PDB entry 3AGZ | X-ray diffraction, 2.51 A resolution | chains A and B of the 6 polymer chains in the assembly

== Chain A (and B) ==
Name: DnaJ homolog subfamily B member 1
Organism: Homo sapiens
Notes: chain B of this document is another copy of the same molecule, construct and numbering; everything in this record applies to it too
UniProtKB: P25685 (DNJB1_HUMAN); residue numbers follow UniProt; this construct covers 151-340
Chain sequence (190 residues; numbered 151 to 340; the number before each row is that of its first residue):
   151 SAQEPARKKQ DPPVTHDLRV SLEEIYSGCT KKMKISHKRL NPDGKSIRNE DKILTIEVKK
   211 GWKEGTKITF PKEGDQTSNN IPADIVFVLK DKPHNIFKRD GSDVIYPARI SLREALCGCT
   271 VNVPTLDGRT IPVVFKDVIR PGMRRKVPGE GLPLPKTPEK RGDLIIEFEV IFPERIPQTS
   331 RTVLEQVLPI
Not modelled in the structure: 151-155 (chain B: 151-158)
Swiss-Prot annotation at these positions:
  - modified residue: Thr307 (Phosphothreonine)

== Chain A / chain B interface ==
Pairs across the interface (54; chain A residue first):
  Ser261(A) - Ile340(B)
  Leu262(A) - Leu266(B)  hydrophobic
  Leu262(A) - Phe322(B)  hydrophobic
  Leu262(A) - Leu338(B)  hydrophobic
  Arg263(A) - Glu335(B)
  Arg263(A) - Leu338(B)
  Arg263(A) - Ile340(B)
  Leu266(A) - Leu262(B)  hydrophobic
  Leu266(A) - Ile326(B)  hydrophobic
  Leu266(A) - Arg331(B)
  Cys267(A) - Arg331(B)
  Cys267(A) - Leu334(B)  hydrophobic
  Cys267(A) - Glu335(B)
  Lys286(A) - Arg331(B)  hydrogen bond (backbone-side chain)
  Asp287(A) - Arg325(B)  salt bridge
  Val288(A) - Phe322(B)  hydrophobic
  Val288(A) - Pro323(B)
  Val288(A) - Glu324(B)  hydrogen bond (backbone-backbone)
  Val288(A) - Ile326(B)  hydrophobic
  Ile289(A) - Phe322(B)
  Arg290(A) - Phe322(B)
  Pro291(A) - Pro291(B)  hydrophobic
  Pro291(A) - Phe322(B)
  Phe322(A) - Leu262(B)  hydrophobic
  Phe322(A) - Val288(B)  hydrophobic
  Phe322(A) - Ile289(B)
  Phe322(A) - Pro291(B)
  Phe322(A) - Phe322(B)  hydrophobic
  Pro323(A) - Val288(B)
  Pro323(A) - Pro339(B)
  Glu324(A) - Val288(B)
  Arg325(A) - Val288(B)
  Arg325(A) - Pro339(B)
  Ile326(A) - Leu266(B)  hydrophobic
  Ile326(A) - Val288(B)  hydrophobic
  Ser330(A) - Val337(B)
  Arg331(A) - Leu266(B)
  Arg331(A) - Cys267(B)  hydrogen bond (side chain-backbone)
  Arg331(A) - Gly268(B)
  Arg331(A) - Lys286(B)
  Val333(A) - Val333(B)  hydrophobic
  Val333(A) - Val337(B)  hydrophobic
  Leu334(A) - Leu334(B)  hydrophobic
  Leu334(A) - Val337(B)  hydrophobic
  Glu335(A) - Arg263(B)  salt bridge
  Glu335(A) - Cys267(B)
  Val337(A) - Ser330(B)  hydrogen bond (backbone-side chain)
  Val337(A) - Val333(B)  hydrophobic
  Leu338(A) - Arg263(B)  hydrogen bond (backbone-side chain)
  Leu338(A) - Leu266(B)  hydrophobic
  Leu338(A) - Cys267(B)  hydrophobic
  Pro339(A) - Arg263(B)  hydrogen bond (backbone-side chain)
  Pro339(A) - Pro323(B)  hydrophobic
  Ile340(A) - Arg263(B)
Interface residues without a listed pair, chain B (26 interface residues in all): Ser261, Arg290, Val320

== Summary ==
25 residues of chain A and 26 residues of chain B are in contact, with 6 hydrogen bonds and 2 salt bridges.
Polar contacts include Asp287(A)-Arg325(B), Glu335(A)-Arg263(B) and Lys286(A)-Arg331(B).
Chain A and chain B are both DnaJ homolog subfamily B member 1 (Homo sapiens); the structure, Crystal
structure of human Hsp40 Hdj1 peptide-binding domain complexed with a C-terminal peptide of Hsp70, was
determined by X-ray diffraction (same publication as 3AGX and 3AGY).
